Entry 6YQO (X-ray diffraction, 1.07 A resolution); this record covers chain A.

# Chain A
Protein: Bromodomain-containing protein 4
Organism: Homo sapiens
UniProt: O60885 (BRD4_HUMAN); residue numbers follow UniProt; this construct covers 44-168
Chain sequence (127 residues; row label = number of the first residue in the row):
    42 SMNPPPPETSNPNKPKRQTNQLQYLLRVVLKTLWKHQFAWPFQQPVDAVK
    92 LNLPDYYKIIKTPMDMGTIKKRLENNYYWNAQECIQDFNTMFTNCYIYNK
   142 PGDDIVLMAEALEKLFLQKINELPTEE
Construct notes: expression tag (42-43)
UniProt features mapped onto this chain:
  - site: Asn140 (Acetylated histone binding)
  - cross-link: Lys99 (Glycyl lysine isopeptide (Lys-Gly) (interchain with G-Cter in SUMO2))
  - natural variant: Asp145 (D145G: Found in a patient with a neurodevelopmental syndrome; uncertain significance)
  - mutagenesis: Asn140 (N140A: Abolishes binding to acetylated histones)
Small-molecule neighbours: P8Q ((S)-N1-(4-(2-(4-(4-chlorophenyl)-2,3,9-trimethyl-6H-thieno[3,2-f][1,2,4]triazolo[4,3-a][1,4]diazepin-6-yl)acetamido)phenyl)-N8-hydroxyoctanediamide): Trp81, Pro82, Phe83, Gln85, Val87, Leu92, Leu94, Tyr97, Cys136, Tyr139, Asn140, Asp145, Ile146, Met149
Reported in the primary citation:
  - binding site for P8Q: Asn140

# Summary
Bound to chain A: compound P8Q. UniProt lists one mutagenesis site. The paper reports a binding site for P8Q
at Asn140.
Chain A is Bromodomain-containing protein 4 (Homo sapiens); the structure, Crystal structure of the first
bromodomain of human BRD4 in complex with the dual inhibitor TW12, was determined by X-ray diffraction
together with 6YQP and 6YQN from the same study.
